Entry 7KVB (electron microscopy, 3.70 A resolution); this record covers chains A and B of the 6 polymer chains in the assembly.

== Chain A (and B) ==
Protein: Envelope protein E
Organism: Murray Valley encephalitis virus
Notes: chain B of this document is another copy of the same molecule, construct and numbering; everything in this record applies to it too
UniProt: A0A023J5I3 (A0A023J5I3_9FLAV); residues 1-501 here correspond to UniProt positions 293-793 (UniProt number = residue number + 292)
Amino-acid sequence (501 residues; numbered 1 to 501; the number before each row is that of its first residue):
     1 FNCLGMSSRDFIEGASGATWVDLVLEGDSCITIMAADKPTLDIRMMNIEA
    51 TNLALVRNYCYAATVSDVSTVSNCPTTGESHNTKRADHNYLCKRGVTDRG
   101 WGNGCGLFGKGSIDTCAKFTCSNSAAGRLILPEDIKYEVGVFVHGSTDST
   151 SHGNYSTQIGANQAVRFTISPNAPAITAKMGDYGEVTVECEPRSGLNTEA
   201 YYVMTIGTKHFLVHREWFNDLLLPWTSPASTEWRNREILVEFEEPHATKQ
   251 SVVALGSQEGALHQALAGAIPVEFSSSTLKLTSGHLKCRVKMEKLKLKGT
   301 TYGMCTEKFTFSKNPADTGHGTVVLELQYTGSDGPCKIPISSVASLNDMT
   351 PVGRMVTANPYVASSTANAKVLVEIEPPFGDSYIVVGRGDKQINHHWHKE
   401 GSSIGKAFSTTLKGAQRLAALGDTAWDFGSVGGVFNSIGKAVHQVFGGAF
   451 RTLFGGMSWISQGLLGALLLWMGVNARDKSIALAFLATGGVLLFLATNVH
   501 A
Cystine bridges: Cys3-Cys30, Cys60-Cys121, Cys190-Cys288, Cys305-Cys336
Glycans and other covalent adducts: N-acetylglucosamine (NAG) linked to Asn154
Reported in the primary citation:
  - post-translational modification sites: Asn154

== Chain A / chain B interface ==
Pairs across the interface (43; chain A residue first):
  Leu4(A) with Phe108(B), hydrophobic
  Gly5(A) with Asp98(B); Phe108(B)
  Ser7(A) with Lys110(B)
  Asp98(A) with Ser7(B), hydrogen bond (side chain-backbone)
  Trp101(A) with Ser149(B); Asn314(B); Ala316(B), hydrophobic; Val324(B); Leu372(B), hydrophobic
  Phe108(A) with Leu4(B), hydrophobic; Asp317(B); Thr318(B); Val324(B), hydrophobic
  Ser149(A) with Trp101(B)
  Lys209(A) with Val253(B); Ala254(B), hydrogen bond (side chain-backbone)
  Glu243(A) with Lys209(B), salt bridge; Glu273(B)
  Leu255(A) with His263(B); Gln264(B)
  Gly256(A) with Glu259(B); Gly260(B); His263(B), hydrogen bond (backbone-side chain)
  Ser257(A) with Ser257(B), hydrogen bond; Glu259(B); Gly260(B), hydrogen bond (backbone-backbone)
  Gln258(A) with Gly260(B); Gln264(B)
  Glu259(A) with Gly256(B)
  Gly260(A) with Ser257(B), hydrogen bond (backbone-backbone); Gln258(B)
  His263(A) with Leu255(B); Gly256(B)
  Gln264(A) with Leu255(B); Gln258(B)
  Lys313(A) with Trp101(B)
  Asn314(A) with Trp101(B)
  Asp317(A) with Phe108(B)
  Thr318(A) with Phe108(B)
  Val324(A) with Trp101(B)
  Leu325(A) with Trp101(B), hydrophobic
  Leu372(A) with Trp101(B), hydrophobic
Interface residues without a listed pair, chain A (31 interface residues in all): Gly106, Ile238, Val253, Ala254, Pro271, Ala316, Glu326
Interface residues without a listed pair, chain B (34 interface residues in all): Met6, Gly100, Gly106, Ile238, Glu243, Pro271, Lys313, Leu325, Glu326

== Overview ==
Chain A and chain B form an interface of 31 and 34 residues respectively, with 6 hydrogen bonds and 1 salt
bridge. Among the polar pairs are Glu243(A)-Lys209(B), Asp98(A)-Ser7(B) and Lys209(A)-Ala254(B). The paper
reports a modification site at Asn154(A).
Both chains are Envelope protein E (Murray Valley encephalitis virus). Entry 7KVB (Chimeric flavivirus between
Binjari virus and Murray Valley encephalitis virus) was determined by electron microscopy together with 7KV8,
7KV9 and 7KVA from the same study.
